5LNG - chain A; structure by X-ray diffraction, 2.09 A resolution.

# Chain A
Molecule: Putative Fml fimbrial adhesin FmlD
Organism: Escherichia coli
Reference sequence: Q1RBS0 (Q1RBS0_ECOUT); residues 1-158 here correspond to UniProt positions 25-182 (UniProt number = residue number + 24)
Sequence (164 residues; each row starts with the number of its first residue):
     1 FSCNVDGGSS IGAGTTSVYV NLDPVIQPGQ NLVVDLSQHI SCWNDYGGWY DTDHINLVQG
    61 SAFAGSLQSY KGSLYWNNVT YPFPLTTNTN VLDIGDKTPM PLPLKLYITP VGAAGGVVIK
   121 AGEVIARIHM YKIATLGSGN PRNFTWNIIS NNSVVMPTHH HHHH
Disordered / not traced: 111-115, 158-164
Cystine bridges: C3-C42
Construct notes: expression tag (159-164)
Reported in the primary citation:
  - mutagenesis - D53E, D53K, K132Q: abolished binding to sialidase treated BSM
  - mutagenesis - K132Q: abolished binding to uromodulin

# Overview
The paper reports that D53E, D53K and K132Q abolish binding to sialidase treated BSM; K132Q abolishes binding
to uromodulin.
Chain A is Putative Fml fimbrial adhesin FmlD (Escherichia coli); the structure, Lectin domain of E. coli F9
pilus adhesin FmlH, was determined by X-ray diffraction together with 5LNE from the same study.
